PDB entry 3GTO | X-ray diffraction, 4.00 A resolution | chains A and B of the 13 polymer chains in the assembly

[Chain A]
Name: DNA-directed RNA polymerase II subunit RPB1
From: Saccharomyces cerevisiae
Notes: EC 2.7.7.6; fragment: DNA-directed RNA polymerase II largest subunit
UniProt: P04050 (RPB1_YEAST); residues 1-1733 here = UniProt positions 1-1733
Sequence (1733 residues; row label = number of the first residue in the row):
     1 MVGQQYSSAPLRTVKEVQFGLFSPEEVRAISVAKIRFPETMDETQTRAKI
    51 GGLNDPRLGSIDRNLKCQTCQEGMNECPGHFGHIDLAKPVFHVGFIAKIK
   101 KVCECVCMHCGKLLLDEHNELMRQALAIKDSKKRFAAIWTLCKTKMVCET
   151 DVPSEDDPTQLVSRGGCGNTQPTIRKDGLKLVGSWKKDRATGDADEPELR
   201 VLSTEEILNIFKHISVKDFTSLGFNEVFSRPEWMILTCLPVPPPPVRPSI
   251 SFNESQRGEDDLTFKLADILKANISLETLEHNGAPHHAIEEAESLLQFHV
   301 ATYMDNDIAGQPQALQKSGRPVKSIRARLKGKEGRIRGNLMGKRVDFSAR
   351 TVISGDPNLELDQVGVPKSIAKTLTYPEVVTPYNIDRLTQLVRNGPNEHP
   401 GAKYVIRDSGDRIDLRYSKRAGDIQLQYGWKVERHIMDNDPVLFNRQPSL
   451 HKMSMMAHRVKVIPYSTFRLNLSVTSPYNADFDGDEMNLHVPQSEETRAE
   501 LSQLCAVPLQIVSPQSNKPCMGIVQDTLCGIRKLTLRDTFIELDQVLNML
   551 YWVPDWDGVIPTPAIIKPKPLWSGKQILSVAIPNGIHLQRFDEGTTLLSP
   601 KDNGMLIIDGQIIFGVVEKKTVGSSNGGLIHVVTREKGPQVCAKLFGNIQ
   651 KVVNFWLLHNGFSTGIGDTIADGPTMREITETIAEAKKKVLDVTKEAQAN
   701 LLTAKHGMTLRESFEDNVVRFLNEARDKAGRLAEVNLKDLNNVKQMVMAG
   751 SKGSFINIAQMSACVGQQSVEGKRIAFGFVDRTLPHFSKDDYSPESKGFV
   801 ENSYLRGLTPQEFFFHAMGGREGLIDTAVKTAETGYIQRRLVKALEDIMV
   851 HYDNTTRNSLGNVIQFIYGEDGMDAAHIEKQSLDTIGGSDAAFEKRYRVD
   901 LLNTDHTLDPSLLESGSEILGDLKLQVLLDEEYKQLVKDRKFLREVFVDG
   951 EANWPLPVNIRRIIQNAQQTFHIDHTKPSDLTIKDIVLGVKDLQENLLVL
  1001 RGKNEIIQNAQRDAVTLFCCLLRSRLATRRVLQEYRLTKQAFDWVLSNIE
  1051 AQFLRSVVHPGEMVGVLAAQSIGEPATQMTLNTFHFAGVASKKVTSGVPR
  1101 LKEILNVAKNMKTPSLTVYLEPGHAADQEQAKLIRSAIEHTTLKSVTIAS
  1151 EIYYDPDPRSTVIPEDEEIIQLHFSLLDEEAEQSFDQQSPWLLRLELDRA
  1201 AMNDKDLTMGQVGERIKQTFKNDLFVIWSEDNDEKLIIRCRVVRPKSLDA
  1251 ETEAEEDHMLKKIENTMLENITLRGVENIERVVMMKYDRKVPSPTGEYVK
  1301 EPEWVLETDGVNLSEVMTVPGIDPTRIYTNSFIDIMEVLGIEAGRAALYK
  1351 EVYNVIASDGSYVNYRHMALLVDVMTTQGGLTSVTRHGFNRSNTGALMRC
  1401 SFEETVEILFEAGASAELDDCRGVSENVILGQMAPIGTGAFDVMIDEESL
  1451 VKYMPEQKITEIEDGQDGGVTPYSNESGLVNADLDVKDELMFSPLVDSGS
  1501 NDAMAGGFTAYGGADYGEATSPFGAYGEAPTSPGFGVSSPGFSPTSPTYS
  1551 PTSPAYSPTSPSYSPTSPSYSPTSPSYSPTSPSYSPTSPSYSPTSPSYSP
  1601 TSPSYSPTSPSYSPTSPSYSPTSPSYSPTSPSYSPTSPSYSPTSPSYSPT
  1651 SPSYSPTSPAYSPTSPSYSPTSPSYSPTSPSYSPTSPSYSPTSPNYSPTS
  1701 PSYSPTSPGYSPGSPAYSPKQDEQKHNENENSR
Disordered / not traced: 1-2, 155-160, 187-198, 1082-1091, 1177-1186, 1244-1253, 1446-1733
Bound ions: Zn2+: Cys67, Cys70, Cys77; Mg2+: Asp483, Asp485 (shared with 1 residue of chain R)
Curated features (UniProtKB/Swiss-Prot):
  - region: Pro248 to Asp260 (Lid loop), Asn306 to Lys323 (Rudder loop), Pro810 to Glu822 (Bridging helix)
  - binding site (Zn(2+)): Cys67, Cys70, Cys77, His80, Cys107, Cys110, Cys148, Cys167
  - binding site (Mg(2+)): Asp481, Asp483, Asp485
  - modified residue: Thr1471 (Phosphothreonine)
  - cross-link (Glycyl lysine isopeptide (Lys-Gly)): Lys695 (interchain with G-Cter in ubiquitin), Lys1246 (interchain with G-Cter in ubiquitin), Lys1350 (interchain with G-Cter in ubiquitin)

[Chain B]
Name: DNA-directed RNA polymerase II subunit RPB2
From: Saccharomyces cerevisiae
Notes: EC 2.7.7.6; fragment: DNA-directed RNA polymerase II 140 kDa polypeptide
UniProt: P08518 (RPB2_YEAST); residues 1-1224 here = UniProt positions 1-1224
Sequence (1224 residues; numbered 1 to 1224; the number before each row is that of its first residue):
     1 MSDLANSEKYYDEDPYGFEDESAPITAEDSWAVISAFFREKGLVSQQLDS
    51 FNQFVDYTLQDIICEDSTLILEQLAQHTTESDNISRKYEISFGKIYVTKP
   101 MVNESDGVTHALYPQEARLRNLTYSSGLFVDVKKRTYEAIDVPGRELKYE
   151 LIAEESEDDSESGKVFIGRLPIMLRSKNCYLSEATESDLYKLKECPFDMG
   201 GYFIINGSEKVLIAQERSAGNIVQVFKKAAPSPISHVAEIRSALEKGSRF
   251 ISTLQVKLYGREGSSARTIKATLPYIKQDIPIVIIFRALGIIPDGEILEH
   301 ICYDVNDWQMLEMLKPCVEDGFVIQDRETALDFIGRRGTALGIKKEKRIQ
   351 YAKDILQKEFLPHITQLEGFESRKAFFLGYMINRLLLCALDRKDQDDRDH
   401 FGKKRLDLAGPLLAQLFKTLFKKLTKDIFRYMQRTVEEAHDFNMKLAINA
   451 KTITSGLKYALATGNWGEQKKAMSSRAGVSQVLNRYTYSSTLSHLRRTNT
   501 PIGRDGKLAKPRQLHNTHWGLVCPAETPEGQACGLVKNLSLMSCISVGTD
   551 PMPIITFLSEWGMEPLEDYVPHQSPDATRVFVNGVWHGVHRNPARLMETL
   601 RTLRRKGDINPEVSMIRDIREKELKIFTDAGRVYRPLFIVEDDESLGHKE
   651 LKVRKGHIAKLMATEYQDIEGGFEDVEEYTWSSLLNEGLVEYIDAEEEES
   701 ILIAMQPEDLEPAEANEENDLDVDPAKRIRVSHHATTFTHCEIHPSMILG
   751 VAASIIPFPDHNQSPRNTYQSAMGKQAMGVFLTNYNVRMDTMANILYYPQ
   801 KPLGTTRAMEYLKFRELPAGQNAIVAIACYSGYNQEDSMIMNQSSIDRGL
   851 FRSLFFRSYMDQEKKYGMSITETFEKPQRTNTLRMKHGTYDKLDDDGLIA
   901 PGVRVSGEDVIIGKTTPISPDEEELGQRTAYHSKRDASTPLRSTENGIVD
   951 QVLVTTNQDGLKFVKVRVRTTKIPQIGDKFASRHGQKGTIGITYRREDMP
  1001 FTAEGIVPDLIINPHAIPSRMTVAHLIECLLSKVAALSGNEGDASPFTDI
  1051 TVEGISKLLREHGYQSRGFEVMYNGHTGKKLMAQIFFGPTYYQRLRHMVD
  1101 DKIHARARGPMQVLTRQPVEGRSRDGGLRFGEMERDCMIAHGAASFLKER
  1151 LMEASDAFRVHICGICGLMTVIAKLNHNQFECKGCDNKIDIYQIHIPYAA
  1201 KLLFQELMAMNITPRLYTDRSRDF
Disordered / not traced: 1-19, 71-89, 135-163, 336-344, 438-445, 503-508, 669-677, 716-721, 920-932
Bound ions: Zn2+: Cys1163, Cys1166, Cys1182

[How chain A and chain B interact]
Residue-residue contacts - 399 pairs, chain A then chain B:
  Gln4(A) - Phe1158(B)
  Gln4(A) - Arg1159(B)  hydrogen bond
  Gln5(A) - Arg1159(B)  hydrogen bond (backbone-side chain)
  Tyr6(A) - Leu1175(B)
  Ser7(A) - His1161(B)
  Ser7(A) - Gln1193(B)  hydrogen bond
  Ser8(A) - Asn1178(B)  hydrogen bond
  Ser8(A) - Phe1180(B)
  Ala9(A) - Phe1180(B)
  Ala9(A) - Ile1191(B)
  Ala9(A) - Gln1193(B)
  Pro10(A) - Tyr1192(B)
  Pro10(A) - Gln1193(B)  hydrogen bond (backbone-backbone)
  Leu11(A) - Gln1193(B)
  Leu11(A) - Ile1194(B)  hydrophobic
  Leu11(A) - His1195(B)
  Arg12(A) - Tyr1192(B)
  Arg12(A) - Gln1193(B)  hydrogen bond (backbone-backbone)
  Arg12(A) - Ile1194(B)
  Arg12(A) - Thr1218(B)
  Thr13(A) - Thr1218(B)
  Val14(A) - Tyr1217(B)
  Lys15(A) - Tyr1217(B)  hydrogen bond (backbone-backbone)
  Lys15(A) - Thr1218(B)
  Lys15(A) - Asp1219(B)
  Lys15(A) - Arg1220(B)  hydrogen bond (backbone-side chain)
  Glu16(A) - Arg1215(B)
  Glu16(A) - Tyr1217(B)  hydrogen bond (backbone-backbone)
  Glu16(A) - Asp1219(B)
  Glu16(A) - Ser1221(B)
  Val17(A) - Arg1215(B)
  Gln18(A) - Thr1213(B)
  Gln18(A) - Arg1215(B)  hydrogen bond (backbone-backbone)
  Phe19(A) - Thr1213(B)
  Gly20(A) - Ile1212(B)
  Gly20(A) - Thr1213(B)  hydrogen bond (backbone-backbone)
  Leu21(A) - Thr1213(B)  hydrogen bond (backbone-side chain)
  Phe22(A) - Leu1168(B)  hydrophobic
  Phe22(A) - Met1208(B)
  Phe22(A) - Asn1211(B)
  Phe22(A) - Ile1212(B)
  Phe22(A) - Thr1213(B)
  Glu26(A) - Cys1166(B)
  Glu26(A) - Arg1215(B)  salt bridge
  Ala29(A) - Lys1183(B)  hydrogen bond (backbone-side chain)
  Ala29(A) - Gly1184(B)
  Ile30(A) - Thr1170(B)
  Ser31(A) - Lys1183(B)  hydrogen bond (backbone-side chain)
  Arg47(A) - Ser919(B)
  Arg63(A) - Arg884(B)
  Gln68(A) - Ile1172(B)
  Thr69(A) - Lys1174(B)
  Cys70(A) - Ile1172(B)  hydrophobic
  Cys70(A) - Ala1173(B)
  Gln71(A) - Leu1175(B)
  Gln71(A) - His1177(B)  hydrogen bond
  Met74(A) - Arg1116(B)
  Asn75(A) - Arg1116(B)
  Glu76(A) - Phe1158(B)
  Glu76(A) - Arg1159(B)  salt bridge
  Glu76(A) - Leu1175(B)
  Pro78(A) - Lys1201(B)  hydrogen bond (backbone-side chain)
  Pro78(A) - Gln1205(B)  hydrogen bond (backbone-side chain)
  Gly79(A) - Gln1205(B)
  Phe81(A) - Gln1205(B)
  Phe81(A) - Met1208(B)  hydrophobic
  Phe81(A) - Ala1209(B)
  His92(A) - Met1210(B)
  His92(A) - Asn1211(B)
  Leu236(A) - Asn1211(B)
  Leu239(A) - Ala1209(B)
  Pro240(A) - Met1208(B)
  Pro240(A) - Ala1209(B)
  Pro240(A) - Asn1211(B)
  Pro242(A) - Ala1209(B)  hydrophobic
  Pro245(A) - Tyr1198(B)  hydrogen bond (backbone-side chain)
  Pro245(A) - Lys1201(B)
  Pro245(A) - Leu1202(B)
  Val246(A) - Leu1114(B)
  Val246(A) - Gln1205(B)
  Glu254(A) - Ile918(B)
  Ser255(A) - Ile918(B)
  Ser255(A) - Ser919(B)
  Tyr303(A) - Ala1209(B)  hydrogen bond (side chain-backbone)
  Met304(A) - Met1210(B)  hydrophobic
  Arg320(A) - Gln469(B)  hydrogen bond (side chain-backbone)
  Arg320(A) - Lys470(B)
  Pro321(A) - Lys471(B)
  Ile325(A) - Glu1206(B)
  Ile325(A) - Met1210(B)  hydrophobic
  Arg326(A) - Met1210(B)
  Arg328(A) - Glu1206(B)
  Leu329(A) - Leu1203(B)  hydrophobic
  Leu329(A) - Glu1206(B)
  Arg335(A) - Ala1199(B)
  Arg335(A) - Leu1202(B)
  Arg335(A) - Leu1203(B)
  Arg335(A) - Glu1206(B)  salt bridge
  Ile336(A) - Leu1203(B)  hydrophobic
  Arg337(A) - Arg1129(B)
  Arg337(A) - Glu1132(B)
  Gly338(A) - Arg1129(B)  hydrogen bond (backbone-side chain)
  Asn339(A) - Thr1115(B)
  Asn339(A) - Gln1117(B)  hydrogen bond (backbone-side chain)
  Asn339(A) - Ala1199(B)
  Leu340(A) - Ala1199(B)
  Leu340(A) - Ala1200(B)
  Leu340(A) - Leu1203(B)  hydrophobic
  Met341(A) - Glu1132(B)
  Met341(A) - Arg1135(B)
  Gly342(A) - Arg1129(B)  hydrogen bond (backbone-side chain)
  Gly342(A) - Phe1130(B)
  Lys343(A) - Gln1117(B)
  Lys343(A) - Arg1129(B)
  Lys343(A) - Phe1130(B)  hydrogen bond (backbone-backbone)
  Lys343(A) - Leu1151(B)  hydrogen bond (side chain-backbone)
  Lys343(A) - Ser1155(B)  hydrogen bond
  Lys343(A) - Asp1156(B)  salt bridge
  Lys343(A) - Pro1197(B)
  Arg344(A) - Gln1117(B)  hydrogen bond (backbone-side chain)
  Arg344(A) - Pro1118(B)
  Arg344(A) - Glu1120(B)
  Arg344(A) - Gly1127(B)  hydrogen bond (side chain-backbone)
  Arg344(A) - Leu1128(B)
  Arg344(A) - Arg1129(B)
  Arg344(A) - Ser1155(B)
  Val345(A) - Pro1118(B)  hydrophobic
  Val345(A) - Gly1127(B)
  Val345(A) - Leu1128(B)  hydrogen bond (backbone-backbone)
  Val345(A) - Arg1150(B)
  Val345(A) - Ala1154(B)  hydrophobic
  Val345(A) - Ser1155(B)
  Asp346(A) - Arg1106(B)  salt bridge
  Asp346(A) - Arg1108(B)
  Asp346(A) - Gly1109(B)
  Asp346(A) - Met1111(B)
  Asp346(A) - Arg1150(B)  hydrogen bond (backbone-side chain)
  Asp346(A) - Ala1154(B)
  Asp346(A) - Ser1155(B)
  Phe347(A) - Arg1106(B)  hydrogen bond (backbone-backbone)
  Phe347(A) - Ala1107(B)  hydrophobic
  Phe347(A) - Arg1150(B)  hydrogen bond (backbone-side chain)
  Ser348(A) - Ala1105(B)
  Ser348(A) - Arg1106(B)  hydrogen bond (backbone-backbone)
  Ser348(A) - Leu1128(B)
  Ala349(A) - His1104(B)
  Ala349(A) - Ala1105(B)  hydrophobic
  Ala349(A) - Leu1128(B)
  Arg350(A) - Ile1103(B)
  Arg350(A) - His1104(B)  hydrogen bond (backbone-backbone)
  Arg350(A) - Leu1128(B)
  Thr351(A) - Val1099(B)
  Thr351(A) - Ile1103(B)
  Val352(A) - Val1099(B)  hydrophobic
  Gly355(A) - Tyr833(B)
  Asp356(A) - Tyr833(B)  hydrogen bond
  Pro357(A) - Gly832(B)
  Pro357(A) - Tyr833(B)  hydrophobic
  Asn358(A) - Tyr833(B)
  Ile370(A) - Ile1103(B)  hydrophobic
  Ile370(A) - Ala1105(B)  hydrophobic
  Thr373(A) - Ala1107(B)
  Leu374(A) - Arg1106(B)
  Arg412(A) - Arg1108(B)
  Glu433(A) - Arg1108(B)  salt bridge
  Leu443(A) - Met1138(B)  hydrophobic
  Leu443(A) - Phe1146(B)  hydrophobic
  Asn445(A) - Glu1134(B)  hydrogen bond
  Gln447(A) - Glu1134(B)  hydrogen bond
  Ser449(A) - Met1133(B)
  Ser449(A) - Glu1134(B)  hydrogen bond
  Ser449(A) - Cys1137(B)
  His451(A) - Cys1137(B)  hydrogen bond (backbone-side chain)
  Lys452(A) - Ala1140(B)  hydrogen bond (side chain-backbone)
  Lys452(A) - His1141(B)  hydrogen bond (backbone-side chain)
  Met455(A) - Phe1130(B)  hydrophobic
  Met455(A) - Glu1134(B)
  Met455(A) - Cys1137(B)  hydrophobic
  Met455(A) - Met1138(B)  hydrophobic
  Met455(A) - His1141(B)  hydrogen bond (backbone-side chain)
  Tyr465(A) - Ile976(B)  hydrophobic
  Ser466(A) - Asp1100(B)  hydrogen bond
  Ser466(A) - Ile1103(B)
  Thr467(A) - Ile976(B)
  Thr467(A) - Gly977(B)
  Thr467(A) - Val1099(B)
  Arg469(A) - Gly991(B)  hydrogen bond (side chain-backbone)
  Leu472(A) - Gln835(B)
  Thr475(A) - Glu836(B)
  Asp481(A) - Glu836(B)
  Phe482(A) - Gln835(B)
  Phe482(A) - Glu836(B)  hydrogen bond (backbone-backbone)
  Phe482(A) - Asp837(B)
  Phe482(A) - Ser838(B)
  Phe482(A) - Thr989(B)
  Asp483(A) - Asp837(B)
  Asp483(A) - Lys979(B)
  Asp483(A) - Lys987(B)
  Asp483(A) - Thr989(B)
  Gly484(A) - Thr989(B)
  Glu486(A) - Lys1102(B)
  Asn488(A) - Leu1128(B)
  His490(A) - Arg1150(B)  hydrogen bond
  Val491(A) - Arg1150(B)  hydrogen bond (backbone-side chain)
  Pro492(A) - Glu1149(B)
  Gln493(A) - Glu1149(B)  hydrogen bond (backbone-side chain)
  Ser494(A) - Glu1149(B)  hydrogen bond
  Glu496(A) - Ser1145(B)
  Thr497(A) - Phe1146(B)
  Thr497(A) - Glu1149(B)  hydrogen bond
  Glu500(A) - Ala1143(B)
  Glu500(A) - Ala1144(B)  hydrogen bond (side chain-backbone)
  Glu500(A) - Ser1145(B)  hydrogen bond (side chain-backbone)
  Glu500(A) - Phe1146(B)  hydrogen bond (side chain-backbone)
  Leu504(A) - His1141(B)
  Cys505(A) - His1141(B)
  Gln510(A) - His1141(B)
  Val524(A) - Gln835(B)
  Val524(A) - Glu836(B)
  Gln525(A) - Gln835(B)
  Gln525(A) - Glu836(B)  hydrogen bond (side chain-backbone)
  Gln525(A) - Asn1013(B)  hydrogen bond
  Gln525(A) - His1015(B)
  Asp526(A) - Cys829(B)
  Asp526(A) - Gln835(B)  hydrogen bond (backbone-side chain)
  Asp526(A) - Asn1013(B)
  Asp526(A) - His1015(B)
  Thr527(A) - Gln835(B)
  Cys529(A) - His1015(B)
  Gln545(A) - Lys1079(B)
  Asn654(A) - Ser831(B)
  Leu658(A) - Tyr830(B)  hydrophobic
  Leu658(A) - Ser831(B)
  Leu658(A) - Asn1074(B)
  Leu658(A) - Leu1081(B)
  His659(A) - Asn1074(B)  hydrogen bond
  His659(A) - Leu1081(B)
  Asn660(A) - Leu1081(B)
  Asn660(A) - Met1082(B)  hydrogen bond (backbone-backbone)
  Asn660(A) - Ala1083(B)  hydrogen bond (backbone-backbone)
  Gly661(A) - Leu1081(B)
  Gly661(A) - Ala1083(B)
  Phe662(A) - Ala828(B)
  Phe662(A) - Cys829(B)  hydrogen bond (backbone-side chain)
  Phe662(A) - Pro1014(B)
  Ser663(A) - Ile827(B)  hydrogen bond (side chain-backbone)
  Ser663(A) - Pro1014(B)
  Ser663(A) - Gln1084(B)
  Ser663(A) - Ile1085(B)
  Ser663(A) - Phe1086(B)  hydrogen bond (side chain-backbone)
  Thr664(A) - Ile827(B)
  Thr664(A) - Pro1014(B)
  Thr664(A) - Ile1017(B)
  Thr664(A) - Phe1086(B)
  Gly665(A) - Leu1026(B)
  Gly665(A) - Phe1069(B)
  Gly665(A) - Phe1086(B)
  Ile666(A) - Val1023(B)  hydrophobic
  Ile666(A) - Leu1026(B)  hydrophobic
  Ile666(A) - Leu1030(B)  hydrophobic
  Ile666(A) - Arg1067(B)
  Ile666(A) - Phe1086(B)  hydrophobic
  Asp668(A) - Phe1069(B)
  Ile670(A) - Val1052(B)  hydrophobic
  Ile670(A) - Arg1067(B)
  Val743(A) - Pro1018(B)  hydrophobic
  Met746(A) - Pro1014(B)
  Met746(A) - His1015(B)
  Ser751(A) - His1015(B)  hydrogen bond
  Lys752(A) - His1015(B)
  Lys752(A) - Ser1019(B)
  Lys752(A) - Arg1020(B)
  Asn757(A) - Pro1018(B)
  Asn757(A) - Met1021(B)
  Gln760(A) - Met1021(B)
  Met761(A) - Val1023(B)  hydrophobic
  Glu771(A) - Lys510(B)
  Glu771(A) - Gln513(B)
  Ala776(A) - Asn516(B)
  Gly778(A) - Asp397(B)
  Gly778(A) - His515(B)
  Gly778(A) - Asn516(B)  hydrogen bond (backbone-side chain)
  Phe779(A) - Asn516(B)
  Phe779(A) - Thr517(B)
  Phe779(A) - Glu698(B)
  Phe779(A) - Glu699(B)
  Val780(A) - Glu699(B)  hydrogen bond (backbone-side chain)
  Arg782(A) - Glu698(B)  hydrogen bond (side chain-backbone)
  Arg782(A) - Glu699(B)  hydrogen bond (side chain-backbone)
  Arg782(A) - Ser700(B)
  Arg782(A) - Ile701(B)  hydrogen bond (side chain-backbone)
  Thr783(A) - Asn516(B)
  Pro785(A) - Glu698(B)
  Pro785(A) - Ile701(B)
  Pro785(A) - Leu702(B)
  Pro785(A) - Ile703(B)  hydrogen bond (backbone-backbone)
  His786(A) - Trp519(B)  hydrogen bond
  His786(A) - Ile703(B)
  His786(A) - Met705(B)
  His786(A) - Glu742(B)  salt bridge
  Phe787(A) - Leu702(B)
  Lys789(A) - Arg620(B)
  Glu795(A) - Val731(B)
  Glu801(A) - Ile729(B)
  Asn802(A) - Arg728(B)
  Asn802(A) - Ile729(B)  hydrogen bond (side chain-backbone)
  Tyr804(A) - His761(B)  hydrogen bond (backbone-side chain)
  Tyr804(A) - Asn762(B)
  Tyr804(A) - Gln763(B)
  Tyr804(A) - Met1021(B)  hydrophobic
  Leu805(A) - His761(B)  hydrogen bond (backbone-side chain)
  Leu805(A) - Val1052(B)  hydrophobic
  Arg806(A) - Pro725(B)
  Arg806(A) - Arg728(B)
  Arg806(A) - Ile729(B)
  Arg806(A) - His761(B)
  Gly807(A) - Arg728(B)
  Gly807(A) - Asp760(B)
  Gly807(A) - His761(B)
  Leu808(A) - Arg728(B)  hydrogen bond (backbone-side chain)
  Leu808(A) - Asp760(B)  hydrogen bond (backbone-backbone)
  Thr809(A) - Arg730(B)
  Thr809(A) - Phe1047(B)
  Pro810(A) - Trp519(B)
  Pro810(A) - Met705(B)  hydrophobic
  Pro810(A) - Phe1047(B)
  Phe813(A) - Ser764(B)
  Phe813(A) - Asn767(B)
  Phe813(A) - Phe1047(B)  hydrophobic
  Phe814(A) - Leu514(B)  hydrophobic
  Phe814(A) - Asn516(B)
  Phe814(A) - Trp519(B)  hydrophobic
  Phe814(A) - Pro524(B)  hydrophobic
  His816(A) - Gln763(B)
  His816(A) - Ser764(B)  hydrogen bond (side chain-backbone)
  Ala817(A) - Leu514(B)  hydrophobic
  Ala817(A) - Pro524(B)  hydrophobic
  Ala817(A) - Ser764(B)
  Met818(A) - Leu514(B)
  Met818(A) - Asn516(B)
  Gly820(A) - Pro765(B)
  Arg821(A) - Arg512(B)  hydrogen bond (side chain-backbone)
  Arg821(A) - Leu514(B)
  Arg821(A) - Pro524(B)  hydrogen bond (side chain-backbone)
  Arg821(A) - Thr527(B)
  Arg821(A) - Gly534(B)
  Leu824(A) - Pro765(B)  hydrophobic
  Leu824(A) - Thr768(B)
  Leu824(A) - Tyr769(B)
  Ile825(A) - Cys533(B)  hydrophobic
  Ala828(A) - Gly530(B)
  Gln838(A) - Met1133(B)
  Arg839(A) - Glu1132(B)  salt bridge
  Val842(A) - Asp1136(B)
  Lys843(A) - Glu1132(B)  salt bridge
  Lys843(A) - Arg1135(B)
  Glu846(A) - Arg1135(B)  salt bridge
  Met1063(A) - Ile1139(B)
  Val1066(A) - Asp1136(B)
  Val1066(A) - Ile1139(B)  hydrophobic
  Val1066(A) - Ala1140(B)  hydrophobic
  Gln1070(A) - Asp1136(B)
  Gln1070(A) - Cys1137(B)  hydrogen bond
  Gln1070(A) - Ala1140(B)
  Lys1144(A) - Glu262(B)  salt bridge
  Asn1265(A) - Gly263(B)
  Asn1265(A) - Ser265(B)
  Glu1269(A) - Glu262(B)
  Glu1269(A) - Gly263(B)
  Leu1409(A) - Leu1207(B)  hydrophobic
  Leu1409(A) - Ile1212(B)
  Phe1410(A) - Met1210(B)  hydrophobic
  Phe1410(A) - Ile1212(B)  hydrophobic
  Leu1418(A) - Arg1222(B)
  Asp1420(A) - Arg1220(B)  hydrogen bond (backbone-side chain)
  Cys1421(A) - Arg1220(B)  hydrogen bond (backbone-side chain)
  Arg1422(A) - Arg1220(B)
  Val1424(A) - Arg1135(B)
  Val1424(A) - Ile1139(B)  hydrophobic
  Ser1425(A) - Arg1135(B)
  Val1428(A) - Arg1135(B)
  Val1428(A) - Leu1151(B)  hydrophobic
  Ile1429(A) - Pro1197(B)
  Ile1429(A) - Ala1200(B)
  Leu1430(A) - His1195(B)
  Leu1430(A) - Ile1196(B)
  Leu1430(A) - Pro1197(B)
  Leu1430(A) - Phe1204(B)  hydrophobic
  Gly1431(A) - Lys1148(B)
  Gly1431(A) - Met1152(B)
  Gly1431(A) - Pro1197(B)
  Gln1432(A) - Lys1148(B)
  Met1433(A) - Ser1145(B)
  Ala1434(A) - Ala1144(B)
  Ile1436(A) - Ile1139(B)  hydrophobic
  Ile1436(A) - Gly1142(B)
  Ile1436(A) - Ala1144(B)
  Gly1437(A) - Gly1142(B)
  Thr1438(A) - Gly1142(B)  hydrogen bond (backbone-backbone)
Interface residues without a listed pair, chain A (222 interface residues in all): Glu72, Phe95, Trp233, Cys238, Pro243, Pro248, Ile250, Thr375, Pro448, Met453, Leu501, Asp544, Leu657, Gly667, Thr680, Asn742, Gly753, Val770, Phe777, Asp781, Leu784, Ser788, Gln811, Glu822, Ser1401, Val1406, Gly1413, Gly1439
Interface residues without a listed pair, chain B (207 interface residues in all): Ser264, His400, His518, Lys537, Arg635, Ala695, Ala704, Ala726, His734, Pro745, Ile748, Leu749, Asn834, Arg935, Gln975, Gly988, Ile992, Thr993, Ile1027, Glu1053, His1076, Thr1077, Lys1080, Val1113, Val1119, Leu1147, Glu1153, Val1160, Asn1176, Cys1185, Pro1214, Leu1216

[In short]
222 residues of chain A and 207 residues of chain B are in contact, with 82 hydrogen bonds and 11 salt
bridges. Polar pairs include Glu26(A)-Arg1215(B), Glu76(A)-Arg1159(B) and Arg335(A)-Glu1206(B). UniProt lists
8 Zn2+-binding residues and 3 Mg2+-binding residues on chain A.
Here chain A is DNA-directed RNA polymerase II subunit RPB1 and chain B is DNA-directed RNA polymerase II
subunit RPB2, both from Saccharomyces cerevisiae. Entry 3GTO (Backtracked RNA polymerase II complex with 15mer
RNA) was determined by X-ray diffraction, deposited together with 3GTG, 3GTJ, 3GTK, 3GTL, 3GTM, 3GTP and 3GTQ.
